PDB entry 9GA4 | electron microscopy, 3.70 A resolution | chains B and D of the 6 polymer chains in the assembly

Chain B:
Protein: UvrABC system protein A
From: Mycobacterium tuberculosis
UniProtKB: P9WQK7 (UVRA_MYCTU); numbering as in UniProt (aligned over 1-972)
Sequence (993 residues; row label = number of the first residue in the row; numbers below 1 keep their minus sign (Met-20 is residue -20)):
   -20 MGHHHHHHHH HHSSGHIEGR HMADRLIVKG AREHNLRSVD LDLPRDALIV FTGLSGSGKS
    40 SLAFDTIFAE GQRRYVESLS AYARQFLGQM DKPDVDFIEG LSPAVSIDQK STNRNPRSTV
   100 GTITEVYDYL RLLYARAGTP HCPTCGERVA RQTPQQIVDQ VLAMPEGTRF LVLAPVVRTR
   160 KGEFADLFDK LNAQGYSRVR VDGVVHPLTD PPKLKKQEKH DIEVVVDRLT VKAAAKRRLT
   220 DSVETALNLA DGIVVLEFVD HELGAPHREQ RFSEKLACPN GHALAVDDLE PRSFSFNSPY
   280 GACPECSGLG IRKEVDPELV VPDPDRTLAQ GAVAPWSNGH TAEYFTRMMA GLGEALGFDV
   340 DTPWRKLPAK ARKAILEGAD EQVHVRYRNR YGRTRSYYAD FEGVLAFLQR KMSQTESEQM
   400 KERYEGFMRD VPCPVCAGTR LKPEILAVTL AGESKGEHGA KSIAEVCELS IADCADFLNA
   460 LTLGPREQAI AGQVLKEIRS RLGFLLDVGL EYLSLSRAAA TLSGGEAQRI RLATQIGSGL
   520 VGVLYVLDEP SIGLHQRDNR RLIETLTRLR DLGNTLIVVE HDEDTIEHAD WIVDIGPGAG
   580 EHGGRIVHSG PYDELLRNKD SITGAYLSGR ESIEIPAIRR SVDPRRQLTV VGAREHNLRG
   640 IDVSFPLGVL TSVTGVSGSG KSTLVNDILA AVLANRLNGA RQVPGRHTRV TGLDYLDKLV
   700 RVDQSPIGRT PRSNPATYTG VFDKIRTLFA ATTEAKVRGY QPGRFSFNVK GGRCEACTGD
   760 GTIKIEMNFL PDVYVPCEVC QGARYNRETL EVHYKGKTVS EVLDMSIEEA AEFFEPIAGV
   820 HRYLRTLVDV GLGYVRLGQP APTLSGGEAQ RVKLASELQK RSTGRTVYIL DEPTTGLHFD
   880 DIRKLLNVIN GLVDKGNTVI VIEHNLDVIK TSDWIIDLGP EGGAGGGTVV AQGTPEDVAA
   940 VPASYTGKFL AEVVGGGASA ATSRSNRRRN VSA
Unresolved in the structure: -20 to 0, 61-74, 122-132, 252-266, 954-972
Differences from the reference sequence: initiating methionine (-20); expression tag (-19 to 0)
Metal / ion sites: Zn2+ site 1: Cys282, Cys285, Cys412, Cys415; Zn2+ site 2: Cys753, Cys756, Cys776, Cys779

Chain D:
Protein: UvrABC system protein B
From: Mycobacterium tuberculosis
UniProtKB: P9WFC7 (UVRB_MYCTU); residues 2-699 here correspond to UniProt positions 22-719 (UniProt number = residue number + 20)
Sequence (720 residues; numbered -20 to 699; the number before each row is that of its first residue; numbers below 1 keep their minus sign (Met-20 is residue -20)):
   -20 MGHHHHHHHH HHSSGHIEGR HMVRAGGHFE VVSPHAPAGD QPAAIDELER RINAGERDVV
    40 LLGATGTGKS ATTAWLIERL QRPTLVMAPN KTLAAQLANE LREMLPHNAV EYFVSYYDYY
   100 QPEAYIAQTD TYIEKDSSIN DDVERLRHSA TSALLSRRDV VVVASVSCIY GLGTPQSYLD
   160 RSVELKVGEE VPRDGLLRLL VDVQYTRNDM SFTRGSFRVR GDTVEIIPSY EELAVRIEFF
   220 GDEIEALYYL HPLTGEVIRQ VDSLRIFPAT HYVAGPERMA HAVSAIEEEL AERLAELESQ
   280 GKLLEAQRLR MRTNYDIEMM RQVGFCSGIE NYSRHIDGRG PGTPPATLLD YFPEDFLLVI
   340 DESHVTVPQI GGMYEGDISR KRNLVEYGFR LPSACDNRPL TWEEFADRIG QTVYLSATPG
   400 PYELSQTGGE FVEQVIRPTG LVDPKVVVKP TKGQIDDLIG EIRTRADADQ RVLVTTLTKK
   460 MAEDLTDYLL EMGIRVRYLH SEVDTLRRVE LLRQLRLGDY DVLVGINLLR EGLDLPEVSL
   520 VAILDADKEG FLRSSRSLIQ TIGRAARNVS GEVHMYADKI TDSMREAIDE TERRRAKQIA
   580 YNEANGIDPQ PLRKKIADIL DQVYREADDT AVVEVGGSGR NASRGRRAQG EPGRAVSAGV
   640 FEGRDTSAMP RAELADLIKD LTAQMMAAAR DLQFELAARF RDEIADLKRE LRGMDAAGLK
Unresolved in the structure: -20 to 0, 592-699
Differences from the reference sequence: initiating methionine (-20); expression tag (-19 to 1)

How chain B and chain D interact:
Residue-residue contacts (34; chain B residue first):
  Ala730(B) - Gln301(D)
  Ala730(B) - Val302(D)  hydrophobic
  Thr732(B) - Arg177(D)  hydrogen bond (backbone-side chain)
  Ala734(B) - Arg186(D)  hydrogen bond (backbone-side chain)
  Lys735(B) - Leu176(D)
  Lys735(B) - Val180(D)
  Lys735(B) - Thr185(D)
  Lys735(B) - Arg186(D)
  Lys735(B) - Phe196(D)
  Lys735(B) - Val302(D)
  Val736(B) - Arg172(D)
  Val736(B) - Leu176(D)
  Val736(B) - Arg177(D)
  Val736(B) - Arg186(D)
  Val736(B) - Val198(D)
  Arg737(B) - Arg186(D)  hydrogen bond (backbone-side chain)
  Gly738(B) - Arg186(D)
  Gly738(B) - Asn187(D)
  Gly738(B) - Asp188(D)  hydrogen bond (backbone-backbone)
  Gly738(B) - Val198(D)  hydrogen bond (backbone-backbone)
  Tyr739(B) - Arg186(D)  hydrogen bond (backbone-side chain)
  Tyr739(B) - Asp188(D)
  Tyr739(B) - Arg199(D)
  Gln740(B) - Arg186(D)
  Gln740(B) - Asn187(D)
  Gln740(B) - Asp188(D)  hydrogen bond (side chain-backbone)
  Gln740(B) - Met189(D)  hydrogen bond
  Phe744(B) - Arg186(D)
  Tyr793(B) - Gln301(D)
  Lys794(B) - Glu297(D)
  Pro815(B) - Asn293(D)
  Pro815(B) - Tyr294(D)
  Pro815(B) - Glu297(D)
  Ile816(B) - Tyr294(D)  hydrophobic
Other interface residues (no listed pair), chain B (17 interface residues in all): Ala729, Thr731, Glu733
Other interface residues (no listed pair), chain D (18 interface residues in all): Tyr184

In short:
The interface between chain B and chain D involves 17 residues on one side and 18 on the other, with 8
hydrogen bonds. Polar pairs include Thr732(B)-Arg177(D), Ala734(B)-Arg186(D) and Arg737(B)-Arg186(D).
Cys282(B), Cys285(B), Cys412(B) and Cys415(B) coordinate Zn2+ site 1.
Chain B is UvrABC system protein A and chain D is UvrABC system protein B, both from Mycobacterium
tuberculosis; the structure, MtUvrA2UvrB2 bound to damaged oligonucleotide, was determined by electron
microscopy (same publication as 9GA2, 9GA3 and 9GA5).
